Entry 7NJL (electron microscopy, 2.71 A resolution); this record covers chains C and G of the 20 polymer chains in the assembly.

== Chain C ==
Name: ATP synthase subunit alpha
From: Mycolicibacterium smegmatis (strain ATCC 700084 / mc(2)155)
Notes: EC 7.1.2.2
Reference sequence: A0R202 (ATPA_MYCS2); residues 1-548 here = UniProt positions 1-548
Amino-acid sequence (548 residues; each row starts with the number of its first residue):
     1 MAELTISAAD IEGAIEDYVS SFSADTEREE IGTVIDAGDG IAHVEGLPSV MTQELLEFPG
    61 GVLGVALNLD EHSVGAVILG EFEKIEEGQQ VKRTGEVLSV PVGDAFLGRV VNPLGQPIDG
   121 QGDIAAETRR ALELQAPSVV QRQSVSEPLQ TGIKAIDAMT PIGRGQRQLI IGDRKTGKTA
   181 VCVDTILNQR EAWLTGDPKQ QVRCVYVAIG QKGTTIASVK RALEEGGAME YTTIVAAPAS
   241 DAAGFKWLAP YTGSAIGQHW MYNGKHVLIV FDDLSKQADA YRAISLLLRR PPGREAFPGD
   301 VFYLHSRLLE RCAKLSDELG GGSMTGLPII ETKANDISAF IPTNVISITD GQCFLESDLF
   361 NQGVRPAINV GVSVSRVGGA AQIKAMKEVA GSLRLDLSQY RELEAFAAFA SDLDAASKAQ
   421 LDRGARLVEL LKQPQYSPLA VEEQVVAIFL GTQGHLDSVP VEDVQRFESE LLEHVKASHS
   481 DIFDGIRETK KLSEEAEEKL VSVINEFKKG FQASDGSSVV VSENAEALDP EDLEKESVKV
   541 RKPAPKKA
Not modelled in the structure: 1-5, 409-412, 522-524, 546-548
UniProt features mapped onto this chain:
  - binding site (ATP): Gly172 to Thr179
  - site: Ser373 (Required for activity)
Metal / ion sites: Mg2+: Thr179 (together with ATP)
Ligand contacts:
  - ADP (adenosine-5'-diphosphate): Val374, Ser375, Arg376
  - ATP (adenosine-5'-triphosphate): Asp173, Arg174, Lys175, Thr176, Gly177, Lys178, Thr179, Ala180, Glu331, Phe360, Arg365, Pro366, Gln433, Pro434, Gln435

== Chain G ==
Name: ATP synthase gamma chain
From: Mycobacterium smegmatis (strain ATCC 700084 / mc(2)155)
Reference sequence: A0R201 (ATPG_MYCS2); residues 1-307 here = UniProt positions 1-307
Amino-acid sequence (307 residues; numbered 1 to 307; the number before each row is that of its first residue):
     1 MAATLRELRG RIRSAGSIKK ITKAQELIAT SRIAKAQARV EAARPYAAEI TNMLTELAGA
    61 SALDHPLLVE RKQPKRAGVL VVSSDRGLCG AYNANVLRRA EELFSLLRDE GKDPVLYVVG
   121 RKALGYFSFR QRTVVESWTG FSERPTYENA REIADTLVNA FMAGADDEGD DAGADGILGV
   181 DELHIVFTEF RSMLSQTAVA RRAAPMEVEY VGEVETGPRT LYSFEPDPET LFDALLPRYI
   241 ATRVYAALLE AAASESASRR RAMKSATDNA DDLIKALTLA ANRERQAQIT QEISEIVGGA
   301 NALAGSK
Not modelled in the structure: 1-2, 214-217, 305-307

== Chain C / chain G interface ==
Contacting residue pairs (59; chain C residue first):
  Pro291(C) - Ala302(G)  hydrophobic
  Pro291(C) - Leu303(G)  hydrophobic
  Pro292(C) - Ala302(G)
  Gly293(C) - Glu295(G)
  Arg294(C) - Glu295(G)
  Glu295(C) - Glu295(G)  hydrogen bond (backbone-side chain)
  Ser338(C) - Ala3(G)
  Ala525(C) - Ser105(G)  hydrogen bond (backbone-side chain)
  Glu526(C) - Glu102(G)
  Ala527(C) - Glu102(G)
  Ala527(C) - Leu106(G)  hydrophobic
  Leu528(C) - Arg99(G)
  Leu528(C) - Glu102(G)  hydrogen bond (backbone-backbone)
  Leu528(C) - Leu106(G)
  Leu533(C) - His184(G)
  Leu533(C) - Ala200(G)
  Leu533(C) - Arg201(G)
  Glu534(C) - Val199(G)
  Glu534(C) - Ala200(G)
  Glu534(C) - Arg201(G)  salt bridge
  Glu534(C) - Arg202(G)  hydrogen bond (backbone-backbone)
  Lys535(C) - Arg202(G)
  Glu536(C) - Arg201(G)  salt bridge
  Glu536(C) - Arg202(G)  hydrogen bond (backbone-backbone)
  Glu536(C) - Ala203(G)
  Glu536(C) - Met206(G)
  Glu536(C) - Glu207(G)  hydrogen bond (backbone-backbone)
  Glu536(C) - Tyr239(G)  hydrogen bond
  Glu536(C) - Arg243(G)  salt bridge
  Ser537(C) - Glu207(G)
  Ser537(C) - Glu209(G)  hydrogen bond
  Val538(C) - Leu54(G)  hydrophobic
  Val538(C) - Leu68(G)  hydrophobic
  Val538(C) - Met206(G)
  Val538(C) - Glu207(G)  hydrogen bond (backbone-backbone)
  Val538(C) - Val208(G)
  Val538(C) - Glu209(G)  hydrogen bond (backbone-backbone)
  Lys539(C) - Thr55(G)  hydrogen bond (backbone-side chain)
  Lys539(C) - Glu209(G)
  Lys539(C) - Tyr210(G)  hydrogen bond (side chain-backbone)
  Lys539(C) - Val211(G)
  Val540(C) - Ala58(G)  hydrophobic
  Val540(C) - Gly59(G)
  Val540(C) - Leu63(G)  hydrophobic
  Val540(C) - Val208(G)  hydrophobic
  Val540(C) - Glu209(G)  hydrogen bond (backbone-backbone)
  Val540(C) - Tyr210(G)
  Val540(C) - Val211(G)  hydrogen bond (backbone-backbone)
  Arg541(C) - Asn52(G)
  Arg541(C) - Thr55(G)
  Arg541(C) - Glu56(G)  salt bridge
  Arg541(C) - Val211(G)
  Lys542(C) - Gly59(G)
  Lys542(C) - Tyr210(G)
  Lys542(C) - Val211(G)  hydrogen bond (backbone-backbone)
  Lys542(C) - Gly212(G)
  Pro543(C) - Val211(G)
  Pro543(C) - Gly212(G)
  Ala544(C) - Tyr210(G)
Interface residues without a listed pair, chain C (25 interface residues in all): Asp336, Pro530, Pro545
Interface residues without a listed pair, chain G (38 interface residues in all): Arg6, Ser61, Leu103, Glu189, Pro205, Gly298, Gly299

== Overview ==
The interface between chain C and chain G involves 25 residues on one side and 38 on the other, with 15
hydrogen bonds and 4 salt bridges. Polar pairs include Glu534(C)-Arg201(G), Glu536(C)-Arg201(G) and
Glu536(C)-Arg243(G). Chain C binds ATP and ADP.
Chain C is ATP synthase subunit alpha (Mycolicibacterium smegmatis (strain ATCC 700084 / mc(2)155)) and chain
G is ATP synthase gamma chain (Mycobacterium smegmatis (strain ATCC 700084 / mc(2)155)); the structure,
Mycobacterium smegmatis ATP synthase state 1b, was determined by electron microscopy (same publication as
7NJK, 7NJM, 7NJN, 7NJO, 7NJP, 7NJQ and 20 further entries).
